1MTI - chain A; structure by X-ray diffraction, 1.90 A resolution.

[Chain A]
Name: Myoglobin
Organism: Physeter catodon
Notes: engineered mutation(s): INITIATOR MET, PHE 46 REPLACED BY LEU AND ASP 122 REPLACED BY ASN (INS(MET 0), F46L, D122N)
UniProt: P02185 (MYG_PHYCA); residues 1-153 here = UniProt positions 1-153
Sequence (154 residues; row label = number of the first residue in the row; numbering starts at 0):
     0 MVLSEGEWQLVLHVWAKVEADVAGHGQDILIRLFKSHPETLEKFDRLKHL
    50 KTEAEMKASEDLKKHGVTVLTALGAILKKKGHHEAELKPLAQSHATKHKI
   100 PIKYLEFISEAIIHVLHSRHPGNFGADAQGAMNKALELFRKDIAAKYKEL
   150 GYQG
Differences from the reference sequence: conflict L46 (Phe in P02185), N122 (Asp in P02185)
Bound ions: heme Fe near H93 (its only coordinating residue here)
Residues lining bound ligands: heme (HEM): L32, T39, K42, F43, R45, H64, T67, V68, A71, L72, L89, S92, H93, H97, I99, Y103, L104, I107, I111, F138

[In short]
Chain A binds heme.
Chain A is Myoglobin (Physeter catodon); the structure, Phe46(cd4) orients the distal histidine for hydrogen
bonding to bound ligands in sperm whale myoglobin, was determined by X-ray diffraction, deposited together
with 1MTJ and 1MTK.
